4KDO - chains C and B of the 6 polymer chains in the assembly; structure by X-ray diffraction, 2.40 A resolution.

# Chain C
Name: Hemagglutinin
From: Influenza A virus
UniProtKB: Q6DQ33 (Q6DQ33_9INFA); residues 5-325 here correspond to UniProt positions 17-337 (UniProt number = residue number + 12)
Chain sequence (322 residues; row label = number of the first residue in the row):
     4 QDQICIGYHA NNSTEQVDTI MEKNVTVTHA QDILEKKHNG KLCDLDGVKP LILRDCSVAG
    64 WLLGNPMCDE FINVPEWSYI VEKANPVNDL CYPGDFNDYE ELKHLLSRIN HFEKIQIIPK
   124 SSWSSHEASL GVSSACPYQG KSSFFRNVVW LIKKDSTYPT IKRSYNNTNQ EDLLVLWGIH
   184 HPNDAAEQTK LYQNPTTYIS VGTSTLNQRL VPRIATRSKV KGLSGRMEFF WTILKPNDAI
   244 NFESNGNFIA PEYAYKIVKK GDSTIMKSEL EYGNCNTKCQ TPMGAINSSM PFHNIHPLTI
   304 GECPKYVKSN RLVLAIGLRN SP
Disulfide bonds: Cys46-Cys278, Cys59-Cys71, Cys94-Cys139, Cys282-Cys306
Glycans and other covalent adducts: N-acetylglucosamine (NAG) linked to Asn27, Asn169
Construct notes: expression tag (4); engineered mutation Asp158 (Asn170 in Q6DQ33), Lys224 (Asn236 in Q6DQ33), Leu226 (Gln238 in Q6DQ33), Ile319 (Thr331 in Q6DQ33)

# Chain B
Name: Hemagglutinin
From: Influenza A virus
UniProtKB: Q6DQ33 (Q6DQ33_9INFA); residues 335-509 here correspond to UniProt positions 347-521 (UniProt number = residue number + 12)
Chain sequence (175 residues; each row starts with the number of its first residue):
   335 GLFGAIAGFI EGGWQGMVDG WYGYHHSNEQ GSGYAADKES TQKAIDGVTN KVNSIIDKMN
   395 TQFEAVGREF NNLERRIENL NKKMEDGFLD VWTYNAELLV LMENERTLDF HDSNVKNLYD
   455 KVRLQLRDNA KELGNGCFEF YHKCDNECME SVRNGTYDYP QYSEEARLKR EEISG
Disulfide bonds: Cys478-Cys482

# How chain C and chain B interact
Contacting residue pairs - 12 pairs, chain C then chain B:
  Thr22(C) with Asn384(B)
  Ile23(C) with Asn384(B); Lys385(B), hydrogen bond (backbone-backbone); Ser388(B)
  Met24(C) with Asp380(B); Gly381(B); Val382(B); Asn384(B); Phe444(B), hydrophobic
  Glu25(C) with Asn384(B), hydrogen bond (backbone-side chain)
  Lys26(C) with Asn384(B)
  Lys311(C) with Asn394(B), hydrogen bond
Other interface residues (no listed pair), chain B (9 interface residues in all): Glu437

# Summary
The interface between chain C and chain B involves 6 residues on one side and 9 on the other; the contacts
include 3 hydrogen bonds. Polar contacts include Glu25(C)-Asn384(B), Lys311(C)-Asn394(B) and
Ile23(C)-Lys385(B).
Here chain C is Hemagglutinin and chain B is Hemagglutinin, both from Influenza A virus. Entry 4KDO (Crystal
structure of the hemagglutinin of ferret-transmissible H5N1 virus in complex with human receptor analog LSTc)
was determined by X-ray diffraction, deposited together with 4KDM, 4KDN and 4KDQ.
